4OGQ - chains C and E of the 8 polymer chains in the assembly; structure by X-ray diffraction, 2.50 A resolution.

[Chain C]
Molecule: Apocytochrome f
From: Nostoc sp
Reference sequence: Q93SW9 (CYF_NOSS1); residues -43 to 289 here correspond to UniProt positions 1-333 (UniProt number = residue number + 44)
Sequence (333 residues; numbered -43 to 289; the number before each row is that of its first residue; numbers below 1 keep their minus sign (Met-43 is residue -43)):
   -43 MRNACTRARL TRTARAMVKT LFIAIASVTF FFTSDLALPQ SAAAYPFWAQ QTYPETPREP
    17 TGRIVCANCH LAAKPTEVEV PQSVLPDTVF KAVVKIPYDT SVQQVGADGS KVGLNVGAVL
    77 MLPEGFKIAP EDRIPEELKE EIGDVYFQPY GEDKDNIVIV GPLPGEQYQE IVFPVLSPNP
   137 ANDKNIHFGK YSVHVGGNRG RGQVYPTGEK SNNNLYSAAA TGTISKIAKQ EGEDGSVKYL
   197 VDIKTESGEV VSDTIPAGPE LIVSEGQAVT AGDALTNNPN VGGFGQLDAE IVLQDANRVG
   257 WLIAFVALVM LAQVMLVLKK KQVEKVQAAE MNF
Not modelled in the structure: -43 to 0, 200-207
Glycans and other covalent adducts: heme c (HEC) linked to Cys22, Cys25
Bound ions: heme c Fe: Tyr1, His26
Small-molecule neighbours:
  - phosphatidic acid (7PH; (1R)-2-(dodecanoyloxy)-1-[(phosphonooxy)methyl]ethyl tetradecanoate), molecule 1: Asp251, Asn253, Arg254, Trp257, Leu258, Phe261
  - phosphatidic acid (7PH), molecule 2: Ala252, Asn253, Gly256, Trp257, Ile259, Ala260, Ala263
  - heme c (HEC): Tyr1, Pro2, Trp4, Ala5, Thr8, Tyr9, Val21, His26, Gln60, Ala63, Gly69, Leu70, Asn71, Val72, Gly73, Ala74, Val75, Pro118, Asn154, Gly156, Arg157, Gly158, Gln159, Val160, Tyr161, Pro162
Curated features (UniProtKB/Swiss-Prot):
  - binding site (heme): Tyr1, Cys22, Cys25, His26

[Chain E]
Molecule: Cytochrome b6-f complex subunit 6
From: Nostoc sp
Reference sequence: Q8YVQ2 (PETL_NOSS1); residue numbers follow UniProt; this construct covers 1-31
Sequence (31 residues; each row starts with the number of its first residue):
     1 MLAIVAYIGF LALFTGIAAG LLFGLRSAKI L
Small-molecule neighbours:
  - 1O2 ((2S)-3-(alpha-D-galactopyranosyloxy)-2-(hexadecanoyloxy)propyl (9Z)-octadec-9-enoate): Ile8, Leu11, Ala12, Thr15, Gly16, Ala19, Phe23
  - 3WM ((1S,8E,1'R,8'Z)-1,1'-{[(2S)-3-hydroxypropane-1,2-diyl]bis(oxy)}bisoctadec-8-en-1-ol): Ala3, Ile4, Tyr7, Ile8

[Chain C / chain E interface]
Pairs across the interface - 11 pairs, chain C then chain E:
  Ala263(C) with Phe14(E)
  Met266(C) with Phe10(E), hydrophobic; Phe14(E), hydrophobic
  Leu267(C) with Phe14(E); Ile17(E), hydrophobic
  Met271(C) with Leu21(E), hydrophobic
  Leu274(C) with Leu21(E), hydrophobic; Leu31(E)
  Gln278(C) with Ile30(E), hydrogen bond (side chain-backbone); Leu31(E)
  Lys281(C) with Leu31(E)
Interface residues without a listed pair, chain C (8 interface residues in all): Val270
Interface residues without a listed pair, chain E (9 interface residues in all): Ala18, Leu22, Leu25

[Summary]
8 residues of chain C face 9 of chain E across their interface; the contacts include 1 hydrogen bond. The
hydrogen-bonded pair is Gln278(C)-Ile30(E). Compound 3WM is bound between chain C and chain E. Bound to chain
C: phosphatidic acid.
Here chain C is Apocytochrome f and chain E is Cytochrome b6-f complex subunit 6, both from Nostoc sp. Entry
4OGQ (Internal Lipid Architecture of the Hetero-Oligomeric Cytochrome b6f Complex) was determined by X-ray
diffraction.
